Entry 6N30 (electron microscopy, 3.20 A resolution); this record covers chains A and I of the 22 polymer chains in the assembly.

# Chain A
Molecule: ATP synthase subunit alpha
From: Bacillus sp. (strain PS3)
Notes: EC 3.6.3.14
Reference sequence: A0A0M3VGF9 (A0A0M3VGF9_BACP3); residue numbers follow UniProt; this construct covers 1-502
Amino-acid sequence (502 residues; row label = number of the first residue in the row):
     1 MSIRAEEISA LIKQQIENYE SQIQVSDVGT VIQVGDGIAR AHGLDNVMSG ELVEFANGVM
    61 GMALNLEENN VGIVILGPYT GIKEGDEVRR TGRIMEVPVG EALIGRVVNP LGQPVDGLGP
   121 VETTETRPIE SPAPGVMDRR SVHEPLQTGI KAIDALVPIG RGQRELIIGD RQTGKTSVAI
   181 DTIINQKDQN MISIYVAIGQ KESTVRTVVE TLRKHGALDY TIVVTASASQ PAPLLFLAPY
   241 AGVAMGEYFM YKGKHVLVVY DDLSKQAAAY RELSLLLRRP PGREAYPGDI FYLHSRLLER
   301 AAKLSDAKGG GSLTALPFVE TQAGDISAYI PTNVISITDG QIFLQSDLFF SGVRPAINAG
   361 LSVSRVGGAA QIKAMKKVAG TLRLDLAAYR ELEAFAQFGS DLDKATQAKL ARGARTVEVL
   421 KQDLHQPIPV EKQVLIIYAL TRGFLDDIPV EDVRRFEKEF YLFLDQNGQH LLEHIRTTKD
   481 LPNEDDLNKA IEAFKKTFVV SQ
Unresolved in the structure: 1, 502
Construct notes: conflict Pro-132 (Arg in A0A0M3VGF9), Ser-193 (Cys in A0A0M3VGF9), Phe-463 (Trp in A0A0M3VGF9)
Ion coordination: Mg2+: Thr-176 (together with ATP)
Small-molecule neighbours:
  - ADP (adenosine-5'-diphosphate): Ser-336, Val-363, Arg-365
  - ATP (adenosine-5'-triphosphate): Asp-170, Arg-171, Gln-172, Thr-173, Gly-174, Lys-175, Thr-176, Ser-177, Gln-200, Asp-262, Phe-349, Arg-354, Pro-355, Gln-422, Asp-423, Leu-424

# Chain I
Molecule: Bacillus PS3 ATP synthase subunit delta
From: Bacillus sp. PS3
Amino-acid sequence (178 residues; each row starts with the number of its first residue):
     1 MNQEVIAKRY ASALFQIALE QGQLDRIEED VRAVRQALAE NGEFLSLLSY PKLSLDQKKA
    61 LIAEAFAGVS TPVQNTLLLL LERHRFGLVP ELAEQFLALV DDARGIAKAV AYSARPLTDE
   121 ELRALSDVFA QKVGKQTLEI ENIIDPELIG GVRLRIGNRI YDGSVSGQLE RIRRQLIG
Unresolved in the structure: 1, 177-178

# How chain A and chain I interact
Residue-residue contacts - 26 pairs, chain A then chain I:
  Ser-2(A) with Asn-2(I)
  Ile-3(A) with Ile-6(I), hydrophobic
  Arg-4(A) with Arg-85(I)
  Glu-6(A) with Arg-83(I), salt bridge
  Glu-7(A) with Arg-9(I), hydrogen bond (backbone-side chain); Tyr-10(I), hydrogen bond; Arg-83(I), salt bridge
  Ser-9(A) with Arg-9(I); Ser-12(I), hydrogen bond; Ala-13(I)
  Ile-12(A) with Tyr-10(I), hydrophobic; Ala-13(I), hydrophobic
  Lys-13(A) with Ala-13(I); Ile-17(I)
  Gln-15(A) with Leu-79(I); Arg-83(I), hydrogen bond
  Ile-16(A) with Ile-17(I), hydrophobic; Asn-75(I); Thr-76(I); Leu-79(I), hydrophobic
  Tyr-19(A) with Lys-59(I); Leu-78(I), hydrogen bond (side chain-backbone); Leu-79(I), hydrophobic; Glu-82(I)
  Glu-20(A) with Lys-59(I)
  Asn-69(A) with Arg-83(I)
Interface residues without a listed pair, chain A (15 interface residues in all): Ile-8, Ala-10
Interface residues without a listed pair, chain I (16 interface residues in all): Gln-16

# In short
15 residues of chain A face 16 of chain I across their interface, with 5 hydrogen bonds and 2 salt bridges.
Polar contacts include Glu-6(A)/Arg-83(I), Glu-7(A)/Arg-83(I) and Glu-7(A)/Arg-9(I). Bound to chain A: ATP and
ADP.
Chain A is ATP synthase subunit alpha (Bacillus sp. (strain PS3)) and chain I is Bacillus PS3 ATP synthase
subunit delta (Bacillus sp. PS3); the structure, Bacillus PS3 ATP synthase class 3, was determined by electron
microscopy (same publication as 6N2D, 6N2Y and 6N2Z).
